Entry 8K8L (X-ray diffraction, 1.77 A resolution); this record covers chain A.

[Chain A]
Molecule: Molybdate transporter periplasmic protein
From: Klebsiella pneumoniae subsp. pneumoniae (strain HS11286)
UniProt: A0A0H3GU89 (A0A0H3GU89_KLEPH); residue numbers follow UniProt; this construct covers 1-257
Amino-acid sequence (257 residues; each row starts with the number of its first residue):
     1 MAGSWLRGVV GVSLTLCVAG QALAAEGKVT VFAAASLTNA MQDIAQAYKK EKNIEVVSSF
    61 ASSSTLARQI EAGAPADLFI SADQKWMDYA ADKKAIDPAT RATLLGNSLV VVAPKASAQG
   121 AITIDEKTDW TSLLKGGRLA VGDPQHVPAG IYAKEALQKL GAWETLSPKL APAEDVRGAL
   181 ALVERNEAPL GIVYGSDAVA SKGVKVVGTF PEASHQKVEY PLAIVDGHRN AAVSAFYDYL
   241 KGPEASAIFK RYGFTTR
Not modelled in the structure: 1-26
Sequence notes: conflict Ile54 (Val in A0A0H3GU89), Asp97 (Val in A0A0H3GU89)
Ligand contacts: molybdate ion (MOO): Ala34, Ala61, Ser62, Ser63, Ala82, Asp83

[Overview]
Ligands of chain A: molybdate ion.
Chain A is Molybdate transporter periplasmic protein (Klebsiella pneumoniae subsp. pneumoniae (strain
HS11286)); the structure, Structure of Klebsiella pneumonia ModA with molybdate, was determined by X-ray
diffraction, deposited together with 8K8K.
